Entry 8GXU (electron microscopy, 2.50 A resolution); this record covers chains B and H of the 12 polymer chains in the assembly.

== Chain B ==
Protein: V-type ATP synthase alpha chain
Source organism: Thermus thermophilus HB8
Notes: EC 7.1.2.2
UniProtKB: Q56403 (VATA_THET8); residue numbers follow UniProt; this construct covers 1-578
Chain sequence (578 residues; numbered 1 to 578; the number before each row is that of its first residue):
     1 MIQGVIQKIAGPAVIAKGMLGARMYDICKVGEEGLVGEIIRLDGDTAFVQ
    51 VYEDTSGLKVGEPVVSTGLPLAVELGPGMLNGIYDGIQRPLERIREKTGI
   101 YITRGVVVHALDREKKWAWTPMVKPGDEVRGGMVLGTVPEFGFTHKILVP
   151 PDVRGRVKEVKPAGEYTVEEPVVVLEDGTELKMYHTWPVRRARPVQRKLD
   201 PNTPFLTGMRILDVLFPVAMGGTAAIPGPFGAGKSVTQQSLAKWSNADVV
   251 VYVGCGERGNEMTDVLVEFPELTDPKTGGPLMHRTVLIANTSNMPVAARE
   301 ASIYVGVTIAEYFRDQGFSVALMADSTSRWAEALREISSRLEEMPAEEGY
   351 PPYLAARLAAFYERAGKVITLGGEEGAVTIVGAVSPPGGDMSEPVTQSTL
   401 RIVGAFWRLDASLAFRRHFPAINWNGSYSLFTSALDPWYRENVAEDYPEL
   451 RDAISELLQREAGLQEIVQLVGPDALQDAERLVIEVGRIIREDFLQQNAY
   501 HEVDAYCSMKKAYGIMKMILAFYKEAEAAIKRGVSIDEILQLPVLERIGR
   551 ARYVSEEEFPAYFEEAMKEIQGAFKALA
Sequence notes: conflict A232 (Ser in Q56403), S235 (Thr in Q56403)
Small-molecule neighbours: ATP (adenosine-5'-triphosphate): P229, F230, G231, A232, G233, K234, S235, V236, F419, Q497, N498, A499, Y500
What the authors report for this chain:
  - binding site for ATP: K234, S235, V236

== Chain H ==
Protein: V-type ATP synthase subunit F
Source organism: Thermus thermophilus HB8
UniProtKB: P74903 (VATF_THET8); numbering as in UniProt (aligned over 1-104)
Chain sequence (104 residues; each row starts with the number of its first residue):
     1 MAVIADPETAQGFRLAGLEGYGASSAEEAQSLLETLVERGGYALVAVDEA
    51 LLPDPERAVERLMRGRDLPVLLPIAGLKEAFQGHDVEGYMRELVRKTIGF
   101 DIKL

== Chain B / chain H interface ==
Pairs across the interface - 11 pairs, chain B then chain H:
  L470(B) - F100(H)  hydrophobic
  D474(B) - L104(H)
  A475(B) - I102(H)
  A475(B) - K103(H)  hydrogen bond (backbone-backbone)
  A475(B) - L104(H)
  L476(B) - I102(H)  hydrophobic
  L476(B) - L104(H)
  Q477(B) - R91(H)
  Q477(B) - I102(H)
  Q477(B) - K103(H)
  E480(B) - I102(H)
Interface residues without a listed pair, chain B (8 interface residues in all): I467, D478

== In short ==
Chain B and chain H form an interface of 8 and 5 residues respectively, with 1 hydrogen bond. Its one hydrogen
bond, A475(B)-K103(H), is backbone to backbone. Chain B binds ATP. From the paper: a binding site for ATP at
K234(B), S235(B) and V236(B).
Chain B is V-type ATP synthase alpha chain and chain H is V-type ATP synthase subunit F, both from Thermus
thermophilus HB8; the structure, 1 ATP-bound V1EG of V/A-ATPase from Thermus thermophilus, was determined by
electron microscopy, deposited together with 8GXW, 8GXX, 8GXY and 8GXZ.
